Entry 8JL3 (electron microscopy, 2.59 A resolution); this record covers chains A and B.

# Chain A (and B)
Molecule: Heparan-alpha-glucosaminide N-acetyltransferase
Source organism: Homo sapiens
Notes: EC 2.3.1.78; chain B of this document is another copy of the same molecule, construct and numbering; everything in this record applies to it too
UniProt: Q68CP4 (HGNAT_HUMAN); residues 1-663 here = UniProt positions 1-663
Sequence (706 residues; each row starts with the number of its first residue):
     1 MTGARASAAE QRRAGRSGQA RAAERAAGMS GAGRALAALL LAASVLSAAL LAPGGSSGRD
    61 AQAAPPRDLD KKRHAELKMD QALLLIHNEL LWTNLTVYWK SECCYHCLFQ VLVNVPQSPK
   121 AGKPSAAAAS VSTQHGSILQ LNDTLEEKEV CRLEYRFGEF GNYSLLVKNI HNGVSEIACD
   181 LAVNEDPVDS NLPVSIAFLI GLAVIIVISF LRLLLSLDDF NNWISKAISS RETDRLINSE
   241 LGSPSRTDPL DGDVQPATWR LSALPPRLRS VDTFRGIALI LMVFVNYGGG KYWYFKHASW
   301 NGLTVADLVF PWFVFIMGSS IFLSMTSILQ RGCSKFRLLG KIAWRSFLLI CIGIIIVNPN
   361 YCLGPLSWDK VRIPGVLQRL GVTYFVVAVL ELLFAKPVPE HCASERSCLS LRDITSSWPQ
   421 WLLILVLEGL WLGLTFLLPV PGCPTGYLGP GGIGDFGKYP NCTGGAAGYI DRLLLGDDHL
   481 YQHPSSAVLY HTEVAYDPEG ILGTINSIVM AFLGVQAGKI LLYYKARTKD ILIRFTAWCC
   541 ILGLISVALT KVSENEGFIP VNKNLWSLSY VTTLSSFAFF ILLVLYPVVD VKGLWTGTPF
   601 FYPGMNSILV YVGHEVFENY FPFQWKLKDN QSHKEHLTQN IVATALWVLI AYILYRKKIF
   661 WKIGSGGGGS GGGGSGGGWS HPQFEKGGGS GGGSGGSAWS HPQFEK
Disordered / not traced: 1-74, 171-175, 216-265, 401-407, 664-706
Differences from the reference sequence: expression tag (664-706)
Cystine bridges: Cys-104/Cys-107, Cys-151/Cys-179, Cys-443/Cys-462
Covalent attachments: N-acetylglucosamine (NAG) linked to Asn-94, Asn-142, Asn-162
Residues lining bound ligands:
  - acetyl coenzyme A (ACO): Pro-266, Arg-267, Leu-268, Val-271, Asp-272, Arg-275, Met-282, Asn-286, Phe-310, Phe-313, Ile-316, Met-317, Ser-320, Leu-323, Ser-324, Ile-328, Lys-341, Arg-345, Leu-349, Val-376, Leu-377, Leu-380, Ser-607, Ile-608, Tyr-611, Lys-662
  - tetradecane (C14), molecule 1: Pro-193, Ile-196, Ala-197, Ile-200, Lys-634, Leu-637, Thr-638, Ile-641, Val-642
  - tetradecane (C14), molecule 2: Ile-205, Ser-209, Arg-212, Leu-594, Trp-595, Thr-596, Thr-598, Phe-600
  - tetradecane (C14), molecule 3: Gly-302, Leu-303, Cys-539, Gly-543, Val-547, Ser-553, Thr-573, Ser-576, Phe-577, Phe-580
  - tetradecane (C14), molecule 4: Leu-303, Thr-304, Val-305, Leu-308, Trp-312, Phe-577, Phe-580, Ile-581
  - tetradecane (C14), molecule 5: Ser-334, Lys-335, Phe-336, Leu-339, Phe-385, Val-389, Leu-392, Leu-393
  - tetradecane (C14), molecule 6: Phe-336, Arg-337, Leu-339, Gly-340, Ala-343, Phe-385
  - tetradecane (C14), molecule 7: Gly-340, Ala-343, Trp-344, Ser-346, Phe-347, Ile-350, Val-382, Phe-385
  - tetradecane (C14), molecule 8: Phe-385, Val-386, Val-389, Leu-390, Leu-393, Phe-394, Leu-423
  - tetradecane (C14), molecule 9: Ile-414, Thr-415, Trp-418, Trp-421, Trp-538
  - tetradecane (C14), molecule 10: Trp-421, Glu-428, Leu-432, Val-509, Leu-513, Trp-538, Leu-542, Ile-545, Leu-549, Phe-558, Leu-568
  - tetradecane (C14), molecule 11: Leu-434, Ile-470, Leu-473, Ile-501, Leu-502, Thr-504, Ile-505, Ile-508
  - tetradecane (C14), molecule 12: Thr-528, Leu-532, Phe-580, Leu-583, Val-584, Pro-587
  - N-acetylglucosamine (NAG; 2-acetamido-2-deoxy-beta-D-glucopyranose): Met-282, Val-285, Asn-286, His-297, Ala-306, Val-309, Phe-310, Arg-372, Val-376, Tyr-481, Pro-498, Glu-499, Lys-563
  - hexadecane (R16): Ile-280, Phe-284, Pro-599, Tyr-602, Ile-641, Thr-644, Ala-645, Val-648, Leu-649, Tyr-652
Curated features (UniProtKB/Swiss-Prot):
  - region: Gln-624 to Glu-635 (Lysosomal targeting region)
  - active site: His-297
  - modified residue (Phosphoserine): Ser-243, Ser-245
  - glycosylation (N-linked (GlcNAc...) asparagine): Asn-94, Asn-142, Asn-162
  - natural variant: Ala-82 (A82V: In MPS3C), Cys-104 (C104F: In MPS3C), Leu-141 (L141P: In MPS3C), Arg-152 (R152W: In RP73), Gly-161 (G161A: In RP73), Leu-165 (L165P: In MPS3C), Pro-265 (P265Q: In MPS3C), Ile-280 (I280R: In MPS3C), Gly-290 (G290R: In MPS3C), Asn-301 (N301K: In MPS3C), Pro-311 (P311L: In MPS3C), Arg-372 (R372C: In MPS3C; R372H: In MPS3C), 15 further natural variant entries in UniProt
  - mutagenesis: Cys-107 (C107S: Loss of intralysosomal proteolytic cleavage and enzymatic activity. Reduced oligomer formation), Cys-151 (C151S: Loss of intralysosomal proteolytic cleavage and enzymatic activity. Reduced oligomer formation), Cys-179 (C179S: Loss of intralysosomal proteolytic cleavage and enzymatic activity), Leu-236 (L236A: Displayed both lysosomal and plasma membrane localization, reduced intralysosomal proteolytic cleavage and enzymatic activity; when associated with A-209), Ile-237 (I237A: Displayed both lysosomal and plasma membrane localization, reduced intralysosomal proteolytic cleavage and enzymatic activity; when associated with A-208), His-297 (H297A: Loss of enzymatic activity, but correctly targeted and processed), Cys-333 (C333S: No loss of intralysosomal proteolytic cleavage and enzymatic activity), Cys-402 (C402S: No loss of intralysosomal proteolytic cleavage and enzymatic activity), Cys-462 (C462S: Complete loss of intralysosomal proteolytic cleavage and enzymatic activity. Reduced oligomer formation), His-479 (H479A: Loss of intralysosomal proteolytic cleavage and enzymatic activity, retained in the endoplasmic reticulum), His-633 (H633A: Loss of intralysosomal proteolytic cleavage and enzymatic activity, retained in the endoplasmic reticulum), Tyr-652 to Ile-663 (Loss of intralysosomal proteolytic cleavage and enzymatic activity. Localized in the plasma membrane)

# Interface between chain A and chain B
Contacting residue pairs - 26 pairs, chain A then chain B:
  Ile-355(A) / Phe-621(B)
  Ile-356(A) / Tyr-620(B)
  Tyr-361(A) / Asn-619(B)
  Tyr-361(A) / Tyr-620(B)  hydrophobic
  Tyr-361(A) / Phe-621(B)
  Cys-362(A) / Cys-362(B)  hydrophobic
  Pro-365(A) / Gln-624(B)
  Pro-365(A) / Trp-625(B)
  Pro-365(A) / Lys-626(B)
  Leu-366(A) / Phe-621(B)  hydrophobic
  Leu-366(A) / Trp-625(B)
  Leu-366(A) / Lys-626(B)  hydrogen bond (backbone-backbone)
  Ser-367(A) / Lys-626(B)
  Val-616(A) / Val-616(B)  hydrophobic
  Asn-619(A) / Tyr-361(B)
  Tyr-620(A) / Ile-356(B)
  Tyr-620(A) / Tyr-361(B)  hydrophobic
  Phe-621(A) / Ile-355(B)
  Phe-621(A) / Tyr-361(B)
  Phe-621(A) / Leu-366(B)  hydrophobic
  Gln-624(A) / Pro-365(B)
  Trp-625(A) / Pro-365(B)
  Trp-625(A) / Leu-366(B)
  Lys-626(A) / Pro-365(B)
  Lys-626(A) / Leu-366(B)  hydrogen bond (backbone-backbone)
  Lys-626(A) / Ser-367(B)
Interface residues without a listed pair, chain A (15 interface residues in all): Phe-617
Interface residues without a listed pair, chain B (15 interface residues in all): Phe-617

# Summary
The chain A/chain B interface involves 15 residues from each chain, with 2 hydrogen bonds. Its one hydrogen
bond, Leu-366(A)/Lys-626(B), is backbone to backbone. Bound to chain A: N-acetylglucosamine, acetyl coenzyme
A, 12 copies of tetradecane and hexadecane.
Both chains are Heparan-alpha-glucosaminide N-acetyltransferase (Homo sapiens). Entry 8JL3 (membrane proteins)
was determined by electron microscopy together with 8W4A, 8JKV and 8JL1 from the same study.
